8Z3W - chains C and B of the 4 polymer chains in the assembly; structure by electron microscopy, 3.45 A resolution.

Chain C (and B):
Molecule: Spike glycoprotein
Organism: Severe acute respiratory syndrome coronavirus 2
Notes: chain B of this document is another copy of the same molecule, construct and numbering; everything in this record applies to it too
UniProtKB: P0DTC2 (SPIKE_SARS2); residues 1-1208 here = UniProt positions 1-1208
Chain sequence (1288 residues; each row starts with the number of its first residue):
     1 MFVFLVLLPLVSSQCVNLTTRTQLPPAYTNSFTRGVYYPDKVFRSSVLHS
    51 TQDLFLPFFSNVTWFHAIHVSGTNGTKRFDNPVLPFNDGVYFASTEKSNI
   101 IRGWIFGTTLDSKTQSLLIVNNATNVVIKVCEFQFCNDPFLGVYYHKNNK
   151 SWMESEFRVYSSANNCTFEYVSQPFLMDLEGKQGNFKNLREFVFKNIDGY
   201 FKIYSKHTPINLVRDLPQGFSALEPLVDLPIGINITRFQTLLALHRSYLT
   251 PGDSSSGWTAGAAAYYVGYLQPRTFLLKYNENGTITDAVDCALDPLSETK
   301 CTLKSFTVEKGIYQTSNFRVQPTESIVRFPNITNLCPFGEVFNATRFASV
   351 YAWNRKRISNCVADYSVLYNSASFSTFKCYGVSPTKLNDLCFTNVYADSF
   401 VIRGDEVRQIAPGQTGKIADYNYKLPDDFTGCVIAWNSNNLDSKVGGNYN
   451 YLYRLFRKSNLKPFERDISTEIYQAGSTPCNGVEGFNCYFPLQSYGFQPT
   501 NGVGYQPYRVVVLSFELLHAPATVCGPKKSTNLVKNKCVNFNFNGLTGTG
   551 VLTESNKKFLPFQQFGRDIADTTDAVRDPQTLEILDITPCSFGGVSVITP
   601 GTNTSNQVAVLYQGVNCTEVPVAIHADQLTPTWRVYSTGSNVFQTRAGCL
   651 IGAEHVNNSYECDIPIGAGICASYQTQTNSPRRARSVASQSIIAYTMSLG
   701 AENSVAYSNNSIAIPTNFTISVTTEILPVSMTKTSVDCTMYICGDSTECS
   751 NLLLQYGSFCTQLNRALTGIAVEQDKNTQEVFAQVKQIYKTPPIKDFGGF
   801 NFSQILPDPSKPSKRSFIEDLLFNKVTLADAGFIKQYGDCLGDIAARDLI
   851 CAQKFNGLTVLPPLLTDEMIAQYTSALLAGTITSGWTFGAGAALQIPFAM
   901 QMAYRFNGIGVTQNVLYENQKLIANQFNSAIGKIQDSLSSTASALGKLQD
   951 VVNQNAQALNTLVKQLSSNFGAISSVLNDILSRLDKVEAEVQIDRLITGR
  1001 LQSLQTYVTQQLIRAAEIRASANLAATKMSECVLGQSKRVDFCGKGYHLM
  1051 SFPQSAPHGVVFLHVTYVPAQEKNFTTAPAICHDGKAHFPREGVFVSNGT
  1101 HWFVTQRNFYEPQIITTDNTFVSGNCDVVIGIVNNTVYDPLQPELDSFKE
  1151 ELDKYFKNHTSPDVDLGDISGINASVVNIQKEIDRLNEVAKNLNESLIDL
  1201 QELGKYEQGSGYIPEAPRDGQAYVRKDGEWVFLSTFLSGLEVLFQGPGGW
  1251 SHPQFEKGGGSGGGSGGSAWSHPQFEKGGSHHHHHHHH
Disordered / not traced: 1-13, 71-75, 178-184, 622-638, 677-688, 828-853, 1149-1288 (chain B: 1-13, 70-76, 245-253, 625-626, 677-688, 828-853, 1149-1288)
Sequence notes: variant Gly614 (Asp in P0DTC2); expression tag (1209-1288)
Swiss-Prot annotation at these positions:
  - region: Asn280 to Cys301 (Putative superantigen), Arg403 to Asp405 (Integrin-binding motif), Asn448 to Phe456 (Immunodominant HLA epitope recognized by the CD8+), Pro681 to Ala684 (Putative superantigen), Ser816 to Tyr837 (Fusion peptide 1), Lys835 to Phe855 (Fusion peptide 2), Asp1163 to Glu1202 (Heptad repeat 2)
  - site (Cleavage): Arg685, Ser686, Arg815, Ser816
  - glycosylation: Asn17 (N-linked (GlcNAc...) (complex) asparagine), Asn61 (N-linked (GlcNAc...) (hybrid) asparagine), Asn74 (N-linked (GlcNAc...) (complex) asparagine), Asn122 (N-linked (GlcNAc...) (hybrid) asparagine), Asn149 (N-linked (GlcNAc...) (complex) asparagine), Asn165 (N-linked (GlcNAc...) (complex) asparagine), Asn234 (N-linked (GlcNAc...) (high mannose) asparagine), Asn282 (N-linked (GlcNAc...) (complex) asparagine), Thr323 (O-linked (GalNAc) threonine), Ser325 (O-linked (HexNAc...) serine), Asn331 (N-linked (GlcNAc...) (complex) asparagine), Asn343 (N-linked (GlcNAc...) (complex) asparagine), Asn603 (N-linked (GlcNAc...) (hybrid) asparagine), Asn616 (N-linked (GlcNAc...) (complex) asparagine), Asn657 (N-linked (GlcNAc...) (complex) asparagine), Thr676 (O-linked (GlcNAc...) threonine), Thr678 (O-linked (GlcNAc...) threonine), Asn709 (N-linked (GlcNAc...) (high mannose) asparagine), Asn717 (N-linked (GlcNAc...) (hybrid) asparagine), Asn801 (N-linked (GlcNAc...) (hybrid) asparagine) and 6 more in UniProt
  - natural variant: Leu5 (L5F: In strain: Iota/B.1.526), Ser13 (S13I: In strain: Epsilon/B.1.427/B.1.429), Leu18 (L18F: In strain: Beta/B.1.351, Gamma/P.1 and 1 more), Thr19 (T19I: In strain: Omicron/BQ.1.1, Omicron/XBB.1.5 and 1 more; T19R: In strain: Delta/B.1.617.2, Omicron/BA.2 and 4 more), Thr20 (T20N: In strain: Gamma/P.1), Leu24 to Ala27 (sequence variant, change not given here; In strain: Omicron/BA.2, Omicron/BA.2.12.1 and 6 more), Pro26 (P26S: In strain: Gamma/P.1), Gln52 (Q52H: In strain: Omicron/EG.5.1), Ala67 (A67V: In strain: Eta/B.1.525, Omicron/BA.1), His69 to Val70 (deletion: In strain: Alpha/B.1.1.7, Eta/B.1.525 and 5 more), Gly75 (G75V: In strain: Lambda/C.37), Thr76 (T76I: In strain: Lambda/C.37), 82 further natural variant entries in UniProt
  - mutagenesis: His69 to Val70 (Increased incorporation of cleaved spike into virions), Asn121 (N121Q: Partial loss of biliverdin affinity), Arg190 (R190K: Partial loss of biliverdin affinity), Asn234 (N234Q: Increased resistance to neutralizing antibodies), Asn331 (N331Q: Reduced viral infectivity), Asn343 (N343Q: Reduced viral infectivity), Leu452 (L452R: Increased resistance to neutralizing antibodies. Decreases HLA binding to NF9 epitope. Increased binding affinity to human ACE2), Tyr453 (Y453F: Decreased HLA binding to NF9 epitope. Increased binding affinity to human ACE2), Ala475 (A475V: Increased resistance to neutralizing antibodies), Val483 (V483A: Increased resistance to neutralizing antibodies), Glu484 (E484D: Increased replication in human TMEM106B overexpressing cells), Phe490 (F490L: Increased resistance to neutralizing antibodies and human covalescent sera neutralization), 14 further mutagenesis entries in UniProt
Cystine bridges: Cys15-Cys136, Cys131-Cys166, Cys291-Cys301, Cys336-Cys361, Cys379-Cys432, Cys391-Cys525, Cys480-Cys488, Cys538-Cys590, Cys617-Cys649, Cys662-Cys671, Cys738-Cys760, Cys743-Cys749, Cys1032-Cys1043, Cys1082-Cys1126
Covalently attached groups: N-acetylglucosamine (NAG) linked to Asn17, Asn61, Asn122, Asn149, Asn165, Asn234, Asn282, Asn331, Asn343, Asn616, Asn709, Asn717, Asn801, Asn1074, Asn1098, Asn1134
Small-molecule neighbours: N-acetylglucosamine (NAG; 2-acetamido-2-deoxy-beta-D-glucopyranose): Arg457, Ser459, Asn460, Leu461, Lys462, Glu465

Chain C / chain B interface:
Pairs across the interface (157):
  Asn317(C) with Asp737(B)
  Arg319(C) with Met740(B), hydrogen bond; Asp745(B)
  Gly381(C) with Leu984(B)
  Val382(C) with Arg983(B); Leu984(B), hydrophobic
  Ser383(C) with Arg983(B), hydrogen bond (backbone-backbone); Leu984(B); Asp985(B), hydrogen bond (side chain-backbone); Glu988(B)
  Lys386(C) with Ser982(B)
  Leu390(C) with Arg983(B)
  Asn394(C) with Tyr200(B)
  Tyr396(C) with Pro230(B)
  Arg408(C) with Phe374(B); Ser375(B), hydrogen bond (side chain-backbone)
  Thr415(C) with Tyr369(B); Thr385(B)
  Lys417(C) with Asn370(B)
  Phe464(C) with Gly232(B)
  Glu465(C) with Gly232(B); Asn234(B)
  Arg466(C) with Gly232(B), hydrogen bond (backbone-backbone)
  Ile468(C) with Gln115(B)
  Glu471(C) with Lys113(B)
  Leu517(C) with Arg983(B)
  Leu518(C) with Asp979(B)
  His519(C) with Lys41(B)
  Ala520(C) with Lys41(B)
  Thr547(C) with Asn978(B), hydrogen bond (backbone-side chain); Ser982(B)
  Gly548(C) with Asn978(B)
  Lys557(C) with Phe43(B)
  Lys558(C) with Phe43(B)
  Phe559(C) with Phe43(B), hydrophobic
  Leu560(C) with Glu224(B)
  Phe562(C) with Lys41(B); Glu224(B); Pro225(B)
  Gln563(C) with Lys41(B); Val42(B); Phe43(B)
  Phe565(C) with Val42(B); Phe43(B), hydrogen bond (backbone-backbone)
  Gly566(C) with Phe43(B)
  Arg567(C) with Val42(B); Phe43(B)
  Ile569(C) with Val47(B), hydrophobic
  Ala570(C) with Asn856(B); Val963(B), hydrophobic
  Asp571(C) with Ser967(B); Ser975(B), hydrogen bond; Val976(B)
  Pro589(C) with Phe855(B), hydrophobic
  Phe592(C) with Met740(B), hydrophobic; Lys854(B); Phe855(B); Gly857(B)
  Gln613(C) with Leu861(B)
  Ala647(C) with Pro862(B), hydrophobic
  Pro665(C) with Leu864(B), hydrophobic
  Gly667(C) with Leu864(B)
  Ala668(C) with Pro863(B), hydrogen bond (backbone-backbone); Leu864(B); Thr866(B)
  Gly669(C) with Leu864(B), hydrogen bond (backbone-backbone); Met869(B)
  Thr696(C) with Met869(B)
  Met697(C) with Leu865(B), hydrophobic; Met869(B)
  Leu699(C) with Ile788(B); Met869(B); Gln872(B); Tyr873(B)
  Ala701(C) with Ile788(B), hydrogen bond (backbone-backbone)
  Glu702(C) with Ile788(B); Lys790(B), salt bridge
  Asn703(C) with Gln787(B), hydrogen bond; Ile788(B), hydrogen bond (backbone-backbone); Tyr789(B); Lys790(B), hydrogen bond (backbone-backbone)
  Ser704(C) with Lys790(B)
  Val705(C) with Gln895(B)
  Ala706(C) with Gln895(B)
  Tyr707(C) with Pro792(B), hydrophobic; Asp796(B); Phe797(B), hydrophobic; Ile896(B); Pro897(B), hydrophobic; Phe898(B), hydrogen bond (side chain-backbone)
  Ser708(C) with Pro897(B)
  Asn709(C) with Asp796(B), hydrogen bond; Pro897(B)
  Ser711(C) with Gln895(B); Ile896(B); Pro897(B)
  Ile712(C) with Gln895(B)
  Ala713(C) with Leu894(B); Gln895(B), hydrogen bond (backbone-backbone)
  Pro715(C) with Leu894(B)
  Gln957(C) with Arg765(B), hydrogen bond
  Ser968(C) with Gln755(B); Tyr756(B), hydrogen bond (side chain-backbone); Gly757(B)
  Asn969(C) with Gln755(B), hydrogen bond (backbone-backbone)
  Phe970(C) with Gln755(B), hydrogen bond (backbone-backbone); Tyr756(B); Phe759(B), hydrophobic
  Asp985(C) with Gly413(B)
  Val987(C) with Gly413(B); Asp427(B)
  Arg995(C) with Asp994(B), salt bridge
  Gln1002(C) with Gln1005(B), hydrogen bond
  Ser1003(C) with Phe759(B)
  Thr1006(C) with Gln762(B); Gln1005(B)
  Thr1009(C) with Thr1009(B)
  Gln1010(C) with Gln762(B); Leu1012(B)
  Ile1013(C) with Leu1012(B), hydrophobic
  Glu1017(C) with Arg1019(B), salt bridge
  Arg1039(C) with Thr1027(B); Glu1031(B), salt bridge; Arg1039(B)
  Val1040(C) with Ser1030(B); Leu1034(B); Gly1035(B)
  Asp1041(C) with Ser1030(B); Leu1034(B)
  Gly1046(C) with Ala890(B)
  Tyr1047(C) with Trp886(B); Ala890(B), hydrophobic
  Val1068(C) with Ala890(B)
  Glu1072(C) with Leu894(B)
  Asn1074(C) with Gln895(B), hydrogen bond
  Thr1077(C) with Pro897(B)
  Pro1079(C) with Tyr917(B), hydrophobic
  Phe1089(C) with Gln913(B); Asn914(B); Tyr917(B), hydrophobic
  Pro1090(C) with Gln913(B), hydrogen bond (backbone-side chain)
  Val1094(C) with Met900(B), hydrophobic; Tyr904(B)
  Arg1107(C) with Tyr904(B); Asn907(B)
  Phe1121(C) with Thr912(B)
  Ser1123(C) with Asn914(B), hydrogen bond; Glu918(B); Glu1111(B), hydrogen bond
  Val1128(C) with Glu918(B)
  Val1129(C) with Tyr917(B)
  Ile1130(C) with Lys921(B)
  Leu1141(C) with Leu1141(B), hydrophobic; Glu1144(B)
  Leu1145(C) with Glu1144(B); Phe1148(B)
  Phe1148(C) with Phe1148(B), hydrophobic
Other interface residues (no listed pair), chain C (116 interface residues in all): Gln314, Arg355, Pro463, Glu516, Pro521, Leu546, Gln564, Arg646, Ile666, Ile670, Cys671, Gly700, Asn710, Thr961, Gln965, Gly971, Lys986, Pro1069, Ala1078, Gly1093, Gly1124
Other interface residues (no listed pair), chain B (114 interface residues in all): Tyr38, Asp40, Thr167, Asp198, Gly199, Asp228, Ile231, Gly283, Ser758, Thr768, Lys786, Gly798, Ile882, Thr883, Thr887, Gly889, Gly891, Ala892, Ala893, Gln920, Lys964, Leu966, Ile973, Leu1145

In short:
116 residues of chain C and 114 residues of chain B are in contact, with 26 hydrogen bonds and 4 salt bridges.
Polar contacts include Glu702(C)-Lys790(B), Arg995(C)-Asp994(B) and Glu1017(C)-Arg1019(B). Bound to chain C:
N-acetylglucosamine.
Chain C and chain B are both Spike glycoprotein (Severe acute respiratory syndrome coronavirus 2); the
structure, Cryo-EM structure of SARS-CoV-2 D614G S with one ACE2 receptor binding (RB1) in prefusion
conformation, was determined by electron microscopy together with 8Z4X, 8Z64, 8Z6A, 8Z7B and 8Z7P from the
same study.
